PDB entry 5IUD | X-ray diffraction, 3.30 A resolution | chains A and C of the 3 polymer chains in the assembly

[Chain A]
Name: DNA polymerase alpha catalytic subunit
Source organism: Homo sapiens
Notes: EC 2.7.7.7
Reference sequence: P09884 (DPOLA_HUMAN); residue numbers follow UniProt; this construct covers 338-1255
Chain sequence (918 residues; numbered 338 to 1255; the number before each row is that of its first residue):
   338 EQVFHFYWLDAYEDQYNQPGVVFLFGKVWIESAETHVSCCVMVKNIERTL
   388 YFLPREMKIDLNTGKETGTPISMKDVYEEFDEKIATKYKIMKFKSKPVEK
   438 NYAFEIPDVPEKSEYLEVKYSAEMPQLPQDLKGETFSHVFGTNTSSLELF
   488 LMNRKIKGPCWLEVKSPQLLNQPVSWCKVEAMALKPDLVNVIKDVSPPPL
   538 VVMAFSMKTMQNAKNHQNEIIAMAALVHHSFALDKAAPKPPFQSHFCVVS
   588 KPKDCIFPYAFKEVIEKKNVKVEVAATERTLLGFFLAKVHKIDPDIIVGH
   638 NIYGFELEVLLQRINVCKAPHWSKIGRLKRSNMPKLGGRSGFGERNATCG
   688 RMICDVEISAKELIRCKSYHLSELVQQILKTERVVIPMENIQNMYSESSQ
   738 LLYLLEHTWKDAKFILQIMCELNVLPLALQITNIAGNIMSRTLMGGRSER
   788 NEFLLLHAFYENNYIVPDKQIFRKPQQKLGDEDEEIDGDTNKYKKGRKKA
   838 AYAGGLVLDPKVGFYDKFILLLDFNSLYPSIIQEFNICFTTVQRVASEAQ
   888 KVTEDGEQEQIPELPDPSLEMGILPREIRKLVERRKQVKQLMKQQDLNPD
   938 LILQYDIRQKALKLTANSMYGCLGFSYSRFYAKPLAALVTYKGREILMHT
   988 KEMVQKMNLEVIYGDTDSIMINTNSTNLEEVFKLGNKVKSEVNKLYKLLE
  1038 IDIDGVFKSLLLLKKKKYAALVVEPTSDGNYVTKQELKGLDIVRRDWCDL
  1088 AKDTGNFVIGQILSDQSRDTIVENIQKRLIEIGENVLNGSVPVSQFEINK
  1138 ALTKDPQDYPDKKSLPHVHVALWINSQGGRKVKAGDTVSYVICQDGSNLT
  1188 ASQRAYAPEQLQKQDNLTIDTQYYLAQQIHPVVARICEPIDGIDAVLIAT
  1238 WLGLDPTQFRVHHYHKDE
Unresolved in the structure: 674-679, 809-835, 882-897, 1246-1255
Curated features (UniProtKB/Swiss-Prot):
  - modified residue: Thr406 (Phosphothreonine), Lys970 (N6-succinyllysine)
What the authors report for this chain:
  - catalytic residues: Asp860, Asp1004
  - binding site for DNA template: Arg784, Lys1052, Lys1053, Lys1054, Trp1084, Asp1148, Ser1151, Ser1189, Arg1222
  - conformationally variable residues (side-chain flip): Asp860
  - binding site for DNA primer (chain C): Arg1081, Arg1082, Lys1137, Ala1138, Thr1140, Tyr1146, Leu1152, His1154

[Chain C]
Molecule: DNA primer
Sequence (13 nucleotides; numbered 1 to 13; the number before each row is that of its first residue):
     1 ATCCTTCCCCTAC

[How chain A and chain C interact]
Pairs across the interface (27; chain A residue first):
  Arg702(A) - DT11(C)  salt bridge to the phosphate
  Arg702(A) - DA12(C)  salt bridge to the phosphate
  Asp1002(A) - DC13(C)  sugar contact
  Thr1003(A) - DC13(C)  sugar contact
  Asp1004(A) - DC13(C)  sugar contact
  Lys1053(A) - DA12(C)  hydrogen bond to the base
  Tyr1055(A) - DC13(C)  hydrogen bond to the phosphate
  Lys1075(A) - DA12(C)  phosphate contact
  Lys1075(A) - DC13(C)  salt bridge to the phosphate
  Gly1076(A) - DT11(C)  phosphate contact
  Gly1076(A) - DA12(C)  hydrogen bond to the phosphate
  Val1080(A) - DT11(C)  phosphate contact
  Val1080(A) - DA12(C)  phosphate contact
  Arg1081(A) - DC9(C)  hydrogen bond to the base
  Arg1081(A) - DC10(C)  hydrogen bond to the base
  Arg1081(A) - DT11(C)  phosphate contact
  Arg1082(A) - DC10(C)  salt bridge to the phosphate
  Arg1082(A) - DT11(C)  hydrogen bond to the phosphate
  Asp1083(A) - DC10(C)  sugar contact
  Lys1137(A) - DC10(C)  phosphate contact
  Ala1138(A) - DC9(C)  sugar contact
  Ala1138(A) - DC10(C)  hydrogen bond to the phosphate
  Leu1139(A) - DC9(C)  phosphate contact
  Thr1140(A) - DC9(C)  hydrogen bond to the phosphate
  Tyr1146(A) - DC9(C)  hydrogen bond to the phosphate
  Leu1152(A) - DC8(C)  sugar contact
  His1154(A) - DC9(C)  phosphate contact
Other interface residues (no listed pair), chain A (21 interface residues in all): Ser1005, Leu1074

[Overview]
The interface between chain A and chain C involves 21 residues on one side and 6 on the other, with 9 hydrogen
bonds and 4 salt bridges. Among the polar pairs are Lys1053(A)-DA12(C), Arg1081(A)-DC9(C) and
Arg1081(A)-DC10(C). From the paper: catalytic residues Asp860(A) and Asp1004(A); a binding site for DNA
template at Arg784(A), Lys1052(A) and Lys1053(A) among others.
Here chain A is DNA polymerase alpha catalytic subunit (Homo sapiens) and chain C is DNA primer. Entry 5IUD
(Human DNA polymerase alpha in binary complex with a DNA:DNA template-primer) was determined by X-ray
diffraction.
